8XSD - chains A and B of the 9 polymer chains in the assembly; structure by electron microscopy, 3.55 A resolution.

Chain A (and B):
Molecule: Spike glycoprotein
Source organism: Severe acute respiratory syndrome coronavirus 2
Notes: chain B of this document is another copy of the same molecule, construct and numbering; everything in this record applies to it too
UniProtKB: P0DTC2 (SPIKE_SARS2); aligned to UniProt positions 1-1208 over residues 4-1211 (the alignment contains insertions or deletions, so no single offset holds)
Amino-acid sequence (1289 residues; numbered 4 to 1292; the number before each row is that of its first residue):
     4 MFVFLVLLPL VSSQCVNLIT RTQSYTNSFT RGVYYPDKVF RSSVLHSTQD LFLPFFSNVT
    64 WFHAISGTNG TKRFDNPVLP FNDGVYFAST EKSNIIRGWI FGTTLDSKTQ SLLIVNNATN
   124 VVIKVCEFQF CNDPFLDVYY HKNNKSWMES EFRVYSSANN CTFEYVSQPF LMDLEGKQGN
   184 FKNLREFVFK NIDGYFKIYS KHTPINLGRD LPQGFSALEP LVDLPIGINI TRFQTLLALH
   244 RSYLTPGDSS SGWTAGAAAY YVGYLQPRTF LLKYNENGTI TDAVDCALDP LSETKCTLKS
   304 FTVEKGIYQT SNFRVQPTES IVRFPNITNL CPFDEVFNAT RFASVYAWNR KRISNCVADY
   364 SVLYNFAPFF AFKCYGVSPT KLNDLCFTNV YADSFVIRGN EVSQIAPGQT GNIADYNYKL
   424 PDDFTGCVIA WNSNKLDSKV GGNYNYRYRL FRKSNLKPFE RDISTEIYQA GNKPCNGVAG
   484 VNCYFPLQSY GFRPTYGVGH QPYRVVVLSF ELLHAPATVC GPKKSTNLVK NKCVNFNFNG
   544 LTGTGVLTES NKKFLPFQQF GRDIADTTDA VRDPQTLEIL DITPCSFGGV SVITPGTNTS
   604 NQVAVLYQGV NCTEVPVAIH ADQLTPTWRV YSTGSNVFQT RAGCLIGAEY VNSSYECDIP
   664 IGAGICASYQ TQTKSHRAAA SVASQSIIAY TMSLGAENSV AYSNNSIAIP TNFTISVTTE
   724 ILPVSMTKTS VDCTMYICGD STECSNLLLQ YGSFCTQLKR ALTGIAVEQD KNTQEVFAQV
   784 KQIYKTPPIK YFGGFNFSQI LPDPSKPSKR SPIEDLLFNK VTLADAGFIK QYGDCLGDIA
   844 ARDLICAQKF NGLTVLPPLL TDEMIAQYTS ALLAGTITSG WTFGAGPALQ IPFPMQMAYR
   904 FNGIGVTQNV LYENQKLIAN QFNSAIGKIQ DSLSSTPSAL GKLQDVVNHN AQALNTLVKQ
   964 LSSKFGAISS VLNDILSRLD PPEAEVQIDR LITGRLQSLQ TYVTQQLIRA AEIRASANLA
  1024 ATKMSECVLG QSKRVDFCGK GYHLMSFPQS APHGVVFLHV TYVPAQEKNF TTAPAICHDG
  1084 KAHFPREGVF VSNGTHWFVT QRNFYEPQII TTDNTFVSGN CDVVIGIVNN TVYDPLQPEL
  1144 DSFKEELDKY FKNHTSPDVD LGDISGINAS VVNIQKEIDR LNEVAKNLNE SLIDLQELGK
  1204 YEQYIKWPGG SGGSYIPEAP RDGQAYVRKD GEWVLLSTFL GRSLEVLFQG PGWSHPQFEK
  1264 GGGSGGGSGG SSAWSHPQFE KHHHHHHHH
Unresolved in the structure: 4-28, 176-183, 244-261, 622-636, 676-686, 827-846, 1149-1292 (chain B: 4-28, 244-261, 621-636, 676-686, 827-846, 1149-1292)
Differences from the reference sequence: variant Ile22 (Thr19 in P0DTC2), Ser27 (Ala in P0DTC2), Asp140 (Gly142 in P0DTC2), Gly211 (Val213 in P0DTC2), Asp337 (Gly339 in P0DTC2), Phe369 (Ser371 in P0DTC2), Pro371 (Ser373 in P0DTC2), Phe373 (Ser375 in P0DTC2), Ala374 (Thr376 in P0DTC2), Asn403 (Asp405 in P0DTC2), Ser406 (Arg408 in P0DTC2), Asn415 (Lys417 in P0DTC2), Lys438 (Asn440 in P0DTC2), Arg450 (Leu452 in P0DTC2), Asn475 (Ser477 in P0DTC2), Lys476 (Thr478 in P0DTC2), Ala482 (Glu484 in P0DTC2), Val484 (Phe486 in P0DTC2), Arg496 (Gln498 in P0DTC2), Tyr499 (Asn501 in P0DTC2), His503 (Tyr505 in P0DTC2), Gly612 (Asp614 in P0DTC2), Tyr653 (His655 in P0DTC2), Ser656 (Asn658 in P0DTC2), Lys677 (Asn679 in P0DTC2), His679 (Pro681 in P0DTC2), Ala681 (Arg683 in P0DTC2), Ala683 (Arg685 in P0DTC2), Lys762 (Asn764 in P0DTC2), Tyr794 (Asp796 in P0DTC2), Pro815 (Phe817 in P0DTC2), Pro890 (Ala892 in P0DTC2), Pro897 (Ala899 in P0DTC2), Pro940 (Ala942 in P0DTC2), His952 (Gln954 in P0DTC2), Lys967 (Asn969 in P0DTC2), Pro984 (Lys986 in P0DTC2), Pro985 (Val987 in P0DTC2); expression tag (1212-1292)
Swiss-Prot annotation at these positions:
  - region: Asp1166, Ser1173, Asn1176, Asn1190, Glu1205 (Heptad repeat 2)
  - glycosylation (N-linked (GlcNAc...) asparagine): Asn20 (complex), Asn1176 (complex)
Disulfides: Cys129-Cys164, Cys289-Cys299, Cys334-Cys359, Cys377-Cys430, Cys389-Cys523, Cys478-Cys486, Cys536-Cys588, Cys615-Cys647, Cys660-Cys669, Cys736-Cys758, Cys741-Cys747, Cys1030-Cys1041, Cys1080-Cys1124
From the paper describing this entry:
  - mutagenesis - L453S: abolished binding to CR9 (proposed by the authors, not directly observed)

How chain A and chain B interact:
Residue-residue contacts - 109 pairs, chain A then chain B:
  Asn315(A) with Asp735(B), hydrogen bond
  Arg317(A) with Met738(B); Asp743(B)
  Thr545(A) with Asn976(B)
  Lys556(A) with Asn280(B), hydrogen bond (backbone-side chain)
  Phe557(A) with Phe43(B), hydrophobic
  Leu558(A) with Asn280(B)
  Phe560(A) with Lys41(B), hydrogen bond (backbone-side chain)
  Gln561(A) with Lys41(B); Val42(B); Phe43(B)
  Gln562(A) with Lys41(B), hydrogen bond (backbone-backbone)
  Phe563(A) with Lys41(B); Phe43(B), hydrogen bond (backbone-backbone)
  Gly564(A) with Phe43(B)
  Arg565(A) with Val42(B); Phe43(B), hydrogen bond (backbone-backbone); Arg44(B)
  Asp569(A) with Ser965(B), hydrogen bond
  Pro587(A) with Phe853(B), hydrophobic
  Phe590(A) with Met738(B), hydrophobic; Lys852(B); Gly855(B)
  Pro663(A) with Leu862(B), hydrophobic
  Ala666(A) with Pro861(B), hydrogen bond (backbone-backbone); Leu862(B)
  Gly667(A) with Leu862(B), hydrogen bond (backbone-backbone)
  Met695(A) with Leu863(B), hydrophobic
  Leu697(A) with Ile786(B), hydrophobic; Met867(B), hydrophobic; Gln870(B); Tyr871(B)
  Ala699(A) with Gln785(B); Ile786(B), hydrogen bond (backbone-backbone)
  Glu700(A) with Ile786(B); Lys788(B), salt bridge
  Asn701(A) with Gln785(B), hydrogen bond; Ile786(B), hydrogen bond (backbone-backbone); Tyr787(B); Lys788(B)
  Ser702(A) with Lys788(B)
  Val703(A) with Tyr787(B), hydrophobic; Thr881(B)
  Ala704(A) with Gln893(B)
  Tyr705(A) with Pro790(B), hydrophobic; Tyr794(B); Phe795(B); Pro895(B), hydrophobic; Phe896(B)
  Ser706(A) with Pro895(B)
  Asn707(A) with Pro895(B)
  Asn708(A) with Pro895(B)
  Ser709(A) with Gln893(B); Ile894(B); Pro895(B)
  Ile710(A) with Gln893(B); Ile894(B), hydrophobic
  Ala711(A) with Leu892(B); Gln893(B)
  Pro713(A) with Leu892(B)
  Gln955(A) with Arg763(B)
  Thr959(A) with Gln760(B)
  Gln963(A) with Tyr754(B); Phe757(B)
  Ser966(A) with Gln753(B), hydrogen bond (side chain-backbone); Tyr754(B), hydrogen bond (side chain-backbone); Gly755(B)
  Lys967(A) with Gln753(B), hydrogen bond (backbone-backbone)
  Phe968(A) with Gln753(B), hydrogen bond (backbone-backbone); Tyr754(B); Phe757(B), hydrophobic
  Arg993(A) with Asp992(B), salt bridge
  Thr1004(A) with Gln1003(B), hydrogen bond
  Gln1008(A) with Leu1010(B)
  Arg1037(A) with Thr1025(B); Glu1029(B), salt bridge; Arg1037(B)
  Val1038(A) with Ser1028(B); Leu1032(B)
  Asp1039(A) with Gly887(B); Leu1032(B)
  Lys1043(A) with Lys784(B); Gly887(B); Gly889(B)
  Gly1044(A) with Ala888(B)
  Tyr1045(A) with Ala888(B), hydrophobic
  Pro1067(A) with Ala888(B); Pro890(B)
  Glu1070(A) with Pro890(B); Leu892(B)
  Thr1075(A) with Met898(B)
  Pro1077(A) with Tyr915(B)
  Phe1087(A) with Gln911(B); Asn912(B); Tyr915(B), hydrophobic
  Pro1088(A) with Gln911(B)
  Gly1091(A) with Tyr902(B)
  Val1092(A) with Tyr902(B)
  Arg1105(A) with Tyr902(B); Gln911(B)
  Phe1119(A) with Thr910(B)
  Ser1121(A) with Asn912(B), hydrogen bond; Glu916(B)
  Val1126(A) with Tyr915(B)
  Val1127(A) with Tyr915(B), hydrophobic
  Leu1143(A) with Leu1143(B), hydrophobic
  Asp1144(A) with Phe1146(B)
  Lys1147(A) with Phe1146(B)
  Glu1148(A) with Phe1146(B)
Other interface residues (no listed pair), chain A (81 interface residues in all): Gln312, Ile567, Ala568, Gln611, Ala645, Gly665, Gly698, Gly969, Gln1000, Ile1011, Tyr1065, Val1066, Asn1072, Ala1076, Gly1122
Other interface residues (no listed pair), chain B (81 interface residues in all): Tyr38, Val47, Glu222, Pro223, Gly281, Ser756, Lys762, Gln782, Gly796, Leu847, Leu859, Pro860, Trp884, Ala891, Asn905, Val961, Lys962, Leu964, Gln1000, Ile1011, Gly1033

Overview:
The chain A/chain B interface involves 81 residues from each chain; the contacts include 18 hydrogen bonds and
3 salt bridges. Among the polar pairs are Glu700(A)-Lys788(B), Arg993(A)-Asp992(B) and Arg1037(A)-Glu1029(B).
The paper reports that L453S of chain A abolishes binding to CR9.
Chain A and chain B are both Spike glycoprotein (Severe acute respiratory syndrome coronavirus 2); the
structure, BA.5 Spike complex with CR9, was determined by electron microscopy together with 8Z86 from the same
study.
